PDB entry 6UUS | electron microscopy, 2.40 A resolution | chains A and N of the 7 polymer chains in the assembly

[Chain A]
Name: Guanine nucleotide-binding protein G(s) subunit alpha isoforms short
Source organism: Homo sapiens
Reference sequence: P63092 (GNAS2_HUMAN); residue numbers follow UniProt; this construct covers 1-394
Sequence (394 residues; numbered 1 to 394; the number before each row is that of its first residue):
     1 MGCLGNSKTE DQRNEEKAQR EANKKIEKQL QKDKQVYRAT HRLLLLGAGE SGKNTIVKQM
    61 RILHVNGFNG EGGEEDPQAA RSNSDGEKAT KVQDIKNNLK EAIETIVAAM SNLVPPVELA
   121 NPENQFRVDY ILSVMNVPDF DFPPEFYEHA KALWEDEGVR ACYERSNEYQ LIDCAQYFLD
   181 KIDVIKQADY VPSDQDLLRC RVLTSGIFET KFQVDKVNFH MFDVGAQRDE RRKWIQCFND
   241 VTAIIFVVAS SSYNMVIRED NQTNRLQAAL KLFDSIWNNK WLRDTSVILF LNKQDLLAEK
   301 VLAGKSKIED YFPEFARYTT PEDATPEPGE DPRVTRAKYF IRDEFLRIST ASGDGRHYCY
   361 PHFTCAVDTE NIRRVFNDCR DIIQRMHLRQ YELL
Unresolved in the structure: 1-15, 48-204, 252-261, 293-307, 364-370
Differences from the reference sequence: conflict Asn-54 (Ser in P63092), Ala-226 (Gly in P63092), Ala-268 (Glu in P63092), Lys-271 (Asn in P63092), Asp-274 (Lys in P63092), Lys-280 (Arg in P63092), Asp-284 (Thr in P63092), Thr-285 (Ile in P63092)

[Chain N]
Name: Nanobody 35
Source organism: Lama glama
Notes: antibody fragment or engineered binder
Sequence (138 residues; row label = number of the first residue in the row):
     1 QVQLQESGGG LVQPGGSLRL SCAASGFTFS NYKMNWVRQA PGKGLEWVSD ISQSGASISY
    61 TGSVKGRFTI SRDNAKNTLY LQMNSLKPED TAVYYCARCP APFTRDCFDV TSTTYAYRGQ
   121 GTQVTVSSHH HHHHEPEA
Unresolved in the structure: 127-138
Disulfides: Cys-22/Cys-96, Cys-99/Cys-107

[How chain A and chain N interact]
Pairs across the interface - 35 pairs, chain A then chain N:
  Arg-228(A) / Thr-114(N)  hydrogen bond
  Asp-229(A) / Asp-109(N)
  Asp-229(A) / Ser-112(N)  hydrogen bond
  Asp-229(A) / Thr-113(N)  hydrogen bond (side chain-backbone)
  Glu-230(A) / Asp-109(N)
  Glu-230(A) / Thr-114(N)
  Glu-230(A) / Tyr-115(N)
  Arg-231(A) / Asp-109(N)  hydrogen bond (backbone-side chain)
  Arg-232(A) / Pro-100(N)
  Arg-232(A) / Phe-108(N)
  Arg-232(A) / Asp-109(N)  salt bridge
  Arg-232(A) / Tyr-115(N)
  Gln-262(A) / Lys-43(N)  hydrogen bond (backbone-side chain)
  Thr-263(A) / Gly-44(N)
  Asn-264(A) / Thr-61(N)
  Gln-267(A) / Trp-47(N)
  Gln-267(A) / Thr-61(N)
  Lys-271(A) / Trp-47(N)
  Lys-271(A) / Asp-50(N)  salt bridge
  Leu-272(A) / Phe-108(N)  hydrophobic
  Ser-275(A) / Asp-106(N)
  Ser-275(A) / Cys-107(N)
  Ser-275(A) / Phe-108(N)
  Ile-276(A) / Phe-108(N)  hydrophobic
  Asn-278(A) / Arg-105(N)  hydrogen bond
  Asn-278(A) / Asp-106(N)
  Asn-279(A) / Asp-106(N)  hydrogen bond
  Asn-279(A) / Phe-108(N)
  Arg-283(A) / Arg-105(N)
  Tyr-311(A) / Gly-62(N)
  Tyr-311(A) / Ser-63(N)
  Pro-313(A) / Gly-62(N)
  Glu-314(A) / Lys-65(N)  salt bridge
  Ser-352(A) / Arg-105(N)
  Asp-354(A) / Arg-105(N)  salt bridge
Also at the interface, not in a pair above, chain A (26 interface residues in all): Ile-235, Trp-277, Lys-280, Asp-310, Phe-312
Also at the interface, not in a pair above, chain N (20 interface residues in all): Glu-46, Tyr-117

[Summary]
26 residues of chain A and 20 residues of chain N are in contact, with 7 hydrogen bonds and 4 salt bridges.
Polar pairs include Arg-232(A)/Asp-109(N), Lys-271(A)/Asp-50(N) and Glu-314(A)/Lys-65(N).
Here chain A is Guanine nucleotide-binding protein G(s) subunit alpha isoforms short (Homo sapiens) and chain
N is Nanobody 35 (Lama glama). Entry 6UUS (CryoEM Structure of the active Adrenomedullin 2 receptor G protein
complex with adrenomedullin peptide) was determined by electron microscopy, deposited together with 6UVA and
6UUN.
